PDB entry 8X7E | X-ray diffraction, 2.30 A resolution | chains A and B

Chain A:
Protein: Nuclear receptor ROR-gamma
Organism: Homo sapiens
UniProt: P51449 (RORG_HUMAN); residue numbers follow UniProt; this construct covers 261-518
Amino-acid sequence (258 residues; numbered 261 to 518; the number before each row is that of its first residue):
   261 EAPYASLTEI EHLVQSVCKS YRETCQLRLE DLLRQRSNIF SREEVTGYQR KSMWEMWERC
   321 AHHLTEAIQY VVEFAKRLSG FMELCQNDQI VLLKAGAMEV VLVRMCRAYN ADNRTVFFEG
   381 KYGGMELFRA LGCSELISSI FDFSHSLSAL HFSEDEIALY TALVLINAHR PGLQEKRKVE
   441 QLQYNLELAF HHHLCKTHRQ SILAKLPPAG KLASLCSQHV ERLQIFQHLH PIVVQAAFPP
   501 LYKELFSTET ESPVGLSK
Disordered / not traced: 261-265, 493-518
Differences from the reference sequence: engineered mutation Ala469 (Lys in P51449), Ala473 (Arg in P51449)
Curated features (UniProtKB/Swiss-Prot):
  - motif: Leu501 to Phe506 (AF-2)
  - mutagenesis: Ala327 (A327F: Completely abolishes transcriptional activity), Phe378 (F378Q: Completely abolishes transcriptional activity), Ile397 (I397N: Nearly abolishes transcriptional activity)
Residues lining bound ligands: YAL ((4S)-6-[(2-chloranyl-4-methyl-phenyl)amino]-4-[4-cyclopropyl-5-[3-(2,2-dimethylpropyl)cyclobutyl]-1,2-oxazol-3-yl]-6-oxidanylidene-hexanoic acid): Gln286, Leu287, Cys320, His323, Leu324, Glu326, Ala327, Val361, Met365, Ala368, Val376, Phe377, Phe378, Phe388, Leu391, Ile397, Ile400, Phe401, Ser404

Chain B:
Protein: Nuclear receptor corepressor 2
UniProt: Q9Y618 (NCOR2_HUMAN); residues 2346-2367 here = UniProt positions 2346-2367
Amino-acid sequence (22 residues; each row starts with the number of its first residue):
  2346 TNMGLEAIIR KALMGKYDQW EE
Disordered / not traced: 2360-2367

Interface between chain A and chain B:
Contacting residue pairs - 27 pairs, chain A then chain B:
  Thr325(A) with Ile2353(B)
  Ile328(A) with Leu2350(B), hydrophobic; Ile2353(B), hydrophobic
  Val332(A) with Ala2357(B), hydrophobic; Leu2358(B), hydrophobic
  Lys336(A) with Ala2357(B); Leu2358(B)
  Gln349(A) with Leu2358(B)
  Ile350(A) with Glu2351(B); Arg2355(B)
  Leu353(A) with Ile2354(B), hydrophobic; Leu2358(B), hydrophobic
  Lys354(A) with Thr2346(B), hydrogen bond (backbone-backbone); Asn2347(B); Met2348(B); Leu2350(B); Glu2351(B); Ile2354(B)
  Ser477(A) with Thr2346(B); Asn2347(B), hydrogen bond (backbone-side chain); Leu2350(B)
  Gln478(A) with Asn2347(B)
  Glu481(A) with Asn2347(B), hydrogen bond; Met2348(B), hydrogen bond (side chain-backbone); Gly2349(B)
  Gln484(A) with Gly2349(B); Ile2353(B)
Other interface residues (no listed pair), chain A (19 interface residues in all): Gln329, Phe341, Met342, Ala355, Met358, Ser474, Val480

In short:
19 residues of chain A and 11 residues of chain B are in contact, with 4 hydrogen bonds. Polar pairs include
Ser477(A)-Asn2347(B), Glu481(A)-Asn2347(B) and Glu481(A)-Met2348(B). Chain A binds compound YAL. Curated
annotation (UniProt) lists 3 mutagenesis sites on chain A.
Here chain A is Nuclear receptor ROR-gamma (Homo sapiens) and chain B is Nuclear receptor corepressor 2. Entry
8X7E (Crystal Structure of the mutant Human ROR gamma Ligand Binding Domain With JTE-151) was determined by
X-ray diffraction.
